8XZF - chains B and G of the 6 polymer chains in the assembly; structure by electron microscopy, 3.00 A resolution.

== Chain B ==
Protein: Guanine nucleotide-binding protein G(I)/G(S)/G(T) subunit beta-1
Organism: Homo sapiens
UniProtKB: P62873 (GBB1_HUMAN); residues 2-340 here = UniProt positions 2-340
Sequence (339 residues; each row starts with the number of its first residue):
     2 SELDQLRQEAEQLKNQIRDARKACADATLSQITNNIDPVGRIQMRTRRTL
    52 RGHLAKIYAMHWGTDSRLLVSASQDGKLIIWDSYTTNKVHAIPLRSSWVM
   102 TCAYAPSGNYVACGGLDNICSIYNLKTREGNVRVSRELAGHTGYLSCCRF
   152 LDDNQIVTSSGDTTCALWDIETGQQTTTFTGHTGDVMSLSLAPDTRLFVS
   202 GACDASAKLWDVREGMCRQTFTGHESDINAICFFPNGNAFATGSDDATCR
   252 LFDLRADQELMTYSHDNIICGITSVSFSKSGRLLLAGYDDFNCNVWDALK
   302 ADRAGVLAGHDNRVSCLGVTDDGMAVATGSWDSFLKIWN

== Chain G ==
Protein: Guanine nucleotide-binding protein G(I)/G(S)/G(O) subunit gamma-2
Organism: Homo sapiens
UniProtKB: P59768 (GBG2_HUMAN); numbering as in UniProt (aligned over 1-71)
Sequence (71 residues; row label = number of the first residue in the row):
     1 MASNNTASIAQARKLVEQLKMEANIDRIKVSKAAADLMAYCEAHAKEDPL
    51 LTPVPASENPFREKKFFCAIL
Disordered / not traced: 1-4, 63-71

== Chain B / chain G interface ==
Pairs across the interface (90):
  L4(B) - S8(G)
  L4(B) - I9(G)  hydrophobic
  L7(B) - I9(G)
  L7(B) - A12(G)  hydrophobic
  L7(B) - R13(G)
  L7(B) - V16(G)
  E10(B) - V16(G)
  A11(B) - V16(G)  hydrophobic
  A11(B) - L19(G)
  L14(B) - V16(G)
  L14(B) - L19(G)  hydrophobic
  L14(B) - K20(G)
  Q17(B) - A23(G)
  I18(B) - L19(G)
  I18(B) - A23(G)  hydrophobic
  I18(B) - R27(G)
  A21(B) - R27(G)
  A24(B) - K29(G)  hydrogen bond (backbone-side chain)
  C25(B) - R27(G)
  C25(B) - I28(G)
  C25(B) - K29(G)
  C25(B) - V30(G)  hydrogen bond (backbone-backbone)
  A26(B) - V30(G)  hydrophobic
  D27(B) - S31(G)  hydrogen bond
  A28(B) - V30(G)
  A28(B) - S31(G)
  L30(B) - A34(G)  hydrophobic
  I33(B) - S31(G)
  I33(B) - A34(G)  hydrophobic
  T34(B) - M38(G)
  I37(B) - M38(G)  hydrophobic
  V40(B) - L51(G)  hydrophobic
  I43(B) - L50(G)
  M45(B) - L50(G)  hydrophobic
  R48(B) - N59(G)
  R48(B) - F61(G)
  R49(B) - P60(G)
  R49(B) - F61(G)  hydrogen bond (side chain-backbone)
  S84(B) - F61(G)
  Y85(B) - P60(G)
  Y85(B) - F61(G)  hydrophobic
  M217(B) - M21(G)  hydrophobic
  C218(B) - Q18(G)  hydrogen bond (backbone-side chain)
  C218(B) - M21(G)
  C218(B) - E22(G)
  R219(B) - E22(G)
  Q220(B) - E22(G)
  Q220(B) - I25(G)
  T221(B) - E22(G)  hydrogen bond
  F235(B) - L37(G)  hydrophobic
  F235(B) - Y40(G)  hydrophobic
  F235(B) - C41(G)  hydrophobic
  P236(B) - Y40(G)
  N237(B) - Y40(G)
  L252(B) - L37(G)  hydrophobic
  R256(B) - D26(G)
  R256(B) - R27(G)
  R256(B) - I28(G)  hydrogen bond (backbone-backbone)
  R256(B) - D36(G)  salt bridge
  A257(B) - I28(G)
  D258(B) - I25(G)
  D258(B) - R27(G)  salt bridge
  Q259(B) - V30(G)
  S279(B) - D48(G)  hydrogen bond
  S279(B) - L50(G)
  K280(B) - E47(G)
  K280(B) - D48(G)
  S281(B) - Y40(G)
  S281(B) - C41(G)  hydrogen bond (side chain-backbone)
  S281(B) - H44(G)  hydrogen bond (side chain-backbone)
  S281(B) - A45(G)
  S281(B) - D48(G)  hydrogen bond (backbone-side chain)
  G282(B) - C41(G)
  R283(B) - C41(G)  hydrogen bond (backbone-side chain)
  R283(B) - L51(G)
  L284(B) - L50(G)
  L284(B) - L51(G)
  L300(B) - M38(G)  hydrophobic
  L300(B) - C41(G)  hydrophobic
  V320(B) - L50(G)  hydrophobic
  D323(B) - P49(G)
  G324(B) - P49(G)
  G324(B) - L50(G)
  M325(B) - P49(G)  hydrophobic
  M325(B) - L50(G)
  A326(B) - F61(G)  hydrophobic
  V327(B) - L50(G)  hydrophobic
  I338(B) - F61(G)  hydrophobic
  N340(B) - N59(G)  hydrogen bond
  N340(B) - F61(G)
Also at the interface, not in a pair above, chain B (58 interface residues in all): E3, K15, R22, W63, A240, L261
Also at the interface, not in a pair above, chain G (41 interface residues in all): L15, K32, A33, E42, V54, E58, R62

== In short ==
58 residues of chain B face 41 of chain G across their interface; the contacts include 13 hydrogen bonds and 2
salt bridges. Polar contacts include R256(B)-D36(G), D258(B)-R27(G) and A24(B)-K29(G).
Here chain B is Guanine nucleotide-binding protein G(I)/G(S)/G(T) subunit beta-1 and chain G is Guanine
nucleotide-binding protein G(I)/G(S)/G(O) subunit gamma-2, both from Homo sapiens. Entry 8XZF (Cryo-EM
structure of the WN561-bound human APLNR-Gi complex) was determined by electron microscopy, deposited together
with 8XZG, 8XZH, 8XZI and 8XZJ.
